4YG7 - chains E and T of the 8 polymer chains in the assembly; structure by X-ray diffraction, 3.77 A resolution.

Chain E:
Protein: Antitoxin HipB
From: Escherichia coli (strain K12)
Reference sequence: P23873 (HIPB_ECOLI); numbering as in UniProt (aligned over 4-74)
Chain sequence (71 residues; numbered 4 to 74; the number before each row is that of its first residue):
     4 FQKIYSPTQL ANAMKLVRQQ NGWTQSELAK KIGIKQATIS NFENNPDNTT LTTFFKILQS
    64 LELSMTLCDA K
Disordered / not traced: 73-74
UniProt features mapped onto this chain:
  - DNA-binding region: Arg21 to Asn47 (H-T-H motif)

Chain T:
Molecule: 50-nt DNA strand
Sequence (50 nucleotides; numbered 670 to 719; the number before each row is that of its first residue):
   670 GCTTATCCCC TTAAGGGGAT ATATATATAT ATATCCCCTT AAGGGGATAG

How chain E and chain T interact:
Contacting residue pairs (7; chain E residue first):
  Arg21(E) with DT701(T), salt bridge to the phosphate
  Gln28(E) with DT701(T), hydrogen bond to the phosphate; DA702(T), phosphate contact
  Gln39(E) with DT701(T), base contact
  Ser43(E) with DT701(T), sugar contact; DA702(T), hydrogen bond to the phosphate
  Asn47(E) with DA702(T), hydrogen bond to the phosphate
Interface residues without a listed pair, chain E (6 interface residues in all): Thr27
Interface residues without a listed pair, chain T (4 interface residues in all): DA700, DT703

Summary:
Chain E and chain T form an interface of 6 and 4 residues respectively; the contacts include 3 hydrogen bonds
and 1 salt bridge. Polar contacts include Gln28(E)-DT701(T), Ser43(E)-DA702(T) and Asn47(E)-DA702(T).
Here chain E is Antitoxin HipB (Escherichia coli (strain K12)) and chain T is a 50-nt DNA strand. Entry 4YG7
(Structure of FL autorepression promoter complex) was determined by X-ray diffraction, deposited together with
5K98, 4YG1 and 4YG4.
